PDB entry 6GVE | electron microscopy, 3.90 A resolution | chains J and G of the 16 polymer chains in the assembly

Chain J (and G):
Name: Phosphoribulokinase
Organism: Thermosynechococcus elongatus (strain BP-1)
Notes: EC 2.7.1.19; chain G of this document is another copy of the same molecule, construct and numbering; everything in this record applies to it too
Reference sequence: Q8DHN2 (Q8DHN2_THEEB); residues 1-334 here = UniProt positions 1-334
Amino-acid sequence (334 residues; row label = number of the first residue in the row):
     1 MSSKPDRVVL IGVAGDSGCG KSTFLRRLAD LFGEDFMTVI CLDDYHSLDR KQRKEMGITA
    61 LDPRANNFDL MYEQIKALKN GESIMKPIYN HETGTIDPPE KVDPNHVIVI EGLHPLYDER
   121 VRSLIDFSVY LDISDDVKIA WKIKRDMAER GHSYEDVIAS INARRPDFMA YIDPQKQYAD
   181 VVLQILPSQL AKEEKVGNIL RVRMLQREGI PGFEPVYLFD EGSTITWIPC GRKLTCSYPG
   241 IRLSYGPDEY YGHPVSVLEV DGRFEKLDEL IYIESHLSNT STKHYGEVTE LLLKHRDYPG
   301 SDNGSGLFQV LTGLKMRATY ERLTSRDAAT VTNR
Unresolved in the structure: 1-6, 326-334
Disulfides: Cys19-Cys41, Cys230-Cys236
Reported in the primary citation:
  - catalytic residues: Lys142, Asp146, Arg164 (citing earlier work)

Interface between chain J and chain G:
Pairs across the interface (39):
  Phe219(J) with Phe219(G), hydrophobic
  Asp220(J) with Tyr272(G), hydrogen bond; His276(G)
  Gly222(J) with Cys230(G); Gly231(G); Arg232(G), hydrogen bond (backbone-backbone)
  Ser223(J) with Trp227(G), hydrogen bond; Ile228(G); Pro229(G); Cys230(G)
  Thr224(J) with Trp227(G); Ile228(G), hydrogen bond (backbone-backbone); Cys230(G)
  Ile225(J) with Ile225(G), hydrophobic; Thr226(G); Trp227(G)
  Thr226(J) with Ile225(G); Thr226(G), hydrogen bond
  Trp227(J) with Ser223(G), hydrogen bond; Thr224(G); Ile225(G)
  Ile228(J) with Ser223(G); Thr224(G), hydrogen bond (backbone-backbone)
  Pro229(J) with Ser223(G)
  Cys230(J) with Gly222(G); Ser223(G); Thr224(G)
  Gly231(J) with Gly222(G)
  Arg232(J) with Gly222(G), hydrogen bond (backbone-backbone); Pro247(G); Asp248(G), hydrogen bond (side chain-backbone); Pro254(G); Val255(G), hydrogen bond (side chain-backbone)
  Pro247(J) with Arg232(G)
  Asp248(J) with Arg232(G), hydrogen bond (backbone-side chain)
  Pro254(J) with Arg232(G)
  Val255(J) with Arg232(G), hydrogen bond (backbone-side chain)
  Tyr272(J) with Asp220(G), hydrogen bond
  His276(J) with Asp220(G)
Also at the interface, not in a pair above, chain J (22 interface residues in all): Glu208, Glu221, Glu249
Also at the interface, not in a pair above, chain G (21 interface residues in all): Glu208, Glu221

Summary:
22 residues of chain J and 21 residues of chain G are in contact; the contacts include 13 hydrogen bonds.
Polar pairs include Asp220(J)-Tyr272(G), Ser223(J)-Trp227(G) and Thr226(J)-Thr226(G). From the paper:
catalytic residues Lys142(J), Asp146(J) and Arg164(J).
Both chains are Phosphoribulokinase (Thermosynechococcus elongatus (strain BP-1)). Entry 6GVE (GAPDH-CP12-PRK
complex) was determined by electron microscopy (same publication as 6GFO, 6GFQ, 6GG7, 6GHL and 6GHR).
